Entry 6PBM (X-ray diffraction, 1.57 A resolution); this record covers chains A and B.

[Chain A (and B)]
Name: Pseudopaline Dehydrogenase
Organism: Pseudomonas aeruginosa (strain ATCC 15692 / DSM 22644 / CIP 104116 / JCM 14847 / LMG 12228 / 1C / PRS 101 / PAO1)
Notes: EC 1.5.1.-; chain B of this document is another copy of the same molecule, construct and numbering; everything in this record applies to it too
UniProtKB: Q9HUX5 (Q9HUX5_PSEAE); residues 1-433 here = UniProt positions 1-433
Sequence (449 residues; each row starts with the number of its first residue; numbers below 1 keep their minus sign (His-15 is residue -15)):
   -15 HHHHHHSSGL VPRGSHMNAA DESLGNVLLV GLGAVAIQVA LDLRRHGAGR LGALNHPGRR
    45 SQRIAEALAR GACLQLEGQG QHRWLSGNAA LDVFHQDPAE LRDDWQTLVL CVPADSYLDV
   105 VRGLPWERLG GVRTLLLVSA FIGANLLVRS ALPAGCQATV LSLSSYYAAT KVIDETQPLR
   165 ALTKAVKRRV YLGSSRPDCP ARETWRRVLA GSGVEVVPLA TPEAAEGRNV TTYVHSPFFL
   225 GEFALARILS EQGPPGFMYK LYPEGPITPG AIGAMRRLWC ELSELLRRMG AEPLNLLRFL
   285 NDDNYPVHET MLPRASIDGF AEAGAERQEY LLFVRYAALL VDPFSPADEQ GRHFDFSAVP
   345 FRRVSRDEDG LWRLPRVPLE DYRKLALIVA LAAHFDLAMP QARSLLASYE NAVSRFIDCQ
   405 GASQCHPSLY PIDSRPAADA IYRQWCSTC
Not modelled in the structure: -15 to 5, 432-433 (chain B: -15 to 6, 432-433)
Construct notes: expression tag (-15 to 0)
Small-molecule neighbours: NADP (NAP; NADP nicotinamide-adenine-dinucleotide phosphate): Gly15, Leu16, Gly17, Ala18, Val19, Asn39, His40, Arg44, Cys95, Val96, Pro97, Ala98, Ser100, Val104, Ser123, Tyr150, Ala152, Ala153, Thr154, Arg360, Glu364
Reported in the primary citation:
  - conformationally variable residues (side-chain flip): Tyr289
  - catalytic residues: His219 (proposed by the authors, not directly observed)

[Interface between chain A and chain B]
Pairs across the interface - 68 pairs, chain A then chain B:
  Pro238(A) with Asp332(B); Glu333(B); Gln334(B); Gly335(B)
  Pro239(A) with Glu333(B); Gln334(B)
  Gly240(A) with Gln334(B), hydrogen bond (backbone-backbone)
  Phe241(A) with Gln334(B); Arg336(B)
  Lys244(A) with Arg336(B)
  Leu245(A) with Ala321(B)
  Tyr246(A) with His292(B); Thr294(B); Met295(B), hydrophobic
  Pro247(A) with Pro327(B); His337(B)
  Glu248(A) with Val325(B); Gly335(B); Arg336(B); His337(B), hydrogen bond (side chain-backbone)
  Thr252(A) with Thr294(B)
  Pro253(A) with Thr294(B); Met295(B); Tyr314(B); Val318(B), hydrophobic
  Ile256(A) with Tyr314(B)
  His292(A) with Tyr246(B)
  Thr294(A) with Tyr246(B); Thr252(B); Pro253(B)
  Met295(A) with Tyr246(B), hydrophobic; Pro253(B)
  Glu310(A) with Arg311(B), salt bridge; Tyr314(B)
  Arg311(A) with Glu310(B), salt bridge
  Glu313(A) with Tyr314(B)
  Tyr314(A) with Pro253(B); Ile256(B); Glu310(B); Glu313(B); Tyr314(B), hydrophobic; Phe317(B), hydrophobic
  Phe317(A) with Tyr314(B), hydrophobic; Phe317(B), hydrophobic; Val318(B), hydrophobic; Ala321(B), hydrophobic
  Val318(A) with Pro253(B), hydrophobic; Phe317(B), hydrophobic
  Ala321(A) with Leu245(B); Phe317(B), hydrophobic
  Leu324(A) with Leu324(B), hydrophobic
  Val325(A) with Glu248(B)
  Pro327(A) with Pro247(B)
  Glu333(A) with Pro238(B)
  Gln334(A) with Pro238(B); Gly240(B), hydrogen bond (backbone-backbone); Phe241(B)
  Gly335(A) with Pro238(B); Glu248(B)
  Arg336(A) with Phe241(B); Lys244(B); Glu248(B); Asp339(B), salt bridge; Ala342(B)
  His337(A) with Pro247(B); Glu248(B), hydrogen bond (backbone-side chain)
  Asp339(A) with Arg336(B), salt bridge
  Ala342(A) with Arg336(B)
Also at the interface, not in a pair above, chain A (35 interface residues in all): Ile251, Ala322, Asp332
Also at the interface, not in a pair above, chain B (35 interface residues in all): Pro239, Ile251, Ala322

[Overview]
The chain A/chain B interface involves 35 residues from each chain; the contacts include 4 hydrogen bonds and
4 salt bridges. Polar contacts include Glu310(A)-Arg311(B), Arg336(A)-Asp339(B) and Glu248(A)-His337(B). Chain
A binds NADP. The paper reports the catalytic residue His219(A); conformational variability at Tyr289(A).
Both chains are Pseudopaline Dehydrogenase (Pseudomonas aeruginosa (strain ATCC 15692 / DSM 22644 / CIP 104116
/ JCM 14847 / LMG 12228 / 1C / PRS 101 / PAO1)). Entry 6PBM (Pseudopaline Dehydrogenase with NADP+ bound) was
determined by X-ray diffraction, deposited together with 6PBN, 6PBP and 6PBT.
